Entry 6UOG (X-ray diffraction, 2.29 A resolution); this record covers chains B and D of the 4 polymer chains in the assembly.

# Chain B (and D)
Protein: L-asparaginase 2
From: Escherichia coli
Notes: EC 3.5.1.1; chain D of this document is another copy of the same molecule, construct and numbering; everything in this record applies to it too
Reference sequence: A0A376KNM9 (A0A376KNM9_ECOLX); residues 1-326 here correspond to UniProt positions 34-359 (UniProt number = residue number + 33)
Amino-acid sequence (326 residues; row label = number of the first residue in the row):
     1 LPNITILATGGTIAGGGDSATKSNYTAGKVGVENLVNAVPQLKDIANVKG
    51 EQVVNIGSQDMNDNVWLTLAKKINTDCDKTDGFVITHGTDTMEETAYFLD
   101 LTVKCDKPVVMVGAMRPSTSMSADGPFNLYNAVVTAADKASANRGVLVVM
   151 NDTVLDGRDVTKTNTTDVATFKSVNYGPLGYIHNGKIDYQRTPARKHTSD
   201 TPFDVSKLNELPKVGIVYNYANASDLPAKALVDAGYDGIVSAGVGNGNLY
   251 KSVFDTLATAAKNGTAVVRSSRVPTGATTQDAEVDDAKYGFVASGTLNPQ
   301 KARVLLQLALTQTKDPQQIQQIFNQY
Cystine bridges: Cys77-Cys105
Residues lining bound ligands: aspartic acid (ASP): Gly11, Thr12, Tyr25, Ala27, Gly57, Ser58, Gln59, Gly88, Thr89, Asp90, Ala114, Met115, Lys162

# How chain B and chain D interact
Residue-residue contacts (119):
  Ser23(B) - Asp281(D)  hydrogen bond (side chain-backbone)
  Asn24(B) - Asp281(D)
  Asn24(B) - Ala282(D)
  Tyr25(B) - Ala282(D)
  Tyr25(B) - Glu283(D)  hydrogen bond
  Ala27(B) - Glu283(D)
  Gln59(B) - Val244(D)
  Gln59(B) - Asn248(D)
  Gln59(B) - Leu249(D)
  Gln59(B) - Tyr250(D)
  Gln59(B) - Glu283(D)  hydrogen bond
  Asp60(B) - Leu249(D)
  Asp60(B) - Tyr250(D)
  Asp60(B) - Lys251(D)  hydrogen bond (side chain-backbone)
  Met61(B) - Ala221(D)
  Met61(B) - Asn222(D)  hydrogen bond (backbone-backbone)
  Met61(B) - Tyr250(D)
  Asn62(B) - Asn222(D)
  Asn62(B) - Tyr250(D)
  Asn62(B) - Lys251(D)
  Asp63(B) - Asn222(D)  hydrogen bond (backbone-side chain)
  Trp66(B) - Ala221(D)  hydrophobic
  Asp90(B) - Val244(D)
  Asp90(B) - Gly245(D)
  Asp90(B) - Asn248(D)  hydrogen bond
  Asp90(B) - Arg272(D)  hydrogen bond (backbone-side chain)
  Thr91(B) - Val244(D)
  Glu93(B) - Arg272(D)  salt bridge
  Glu94(B) - Tyr220(D)
  Glu94(B) - Ala221(D)  hydrogen bond (side chain-backbone)
  Glu94(B) - Arg272(D)  salt bridge
  Lys162(B) - Gly245(D)
  Lys162(B) - Val273(D)
  Lys162(B) - Pro274(D)
  Thr163(B) - Val273(D)
  Thr163(B) - Pro274(D)
  Thr163(B) - Thr275(D)  hydrogen bond (backbone-backbone)
  Asn164(B) - Val273(D)
  Asn164(B) - Thr275(D)
  Asn164(B) - Gly276(D)
  Thr165(B) - Gly245(D)
  Thr165(B) - Asn246(D)
  Thr165(B) - Ser271(D)
  Thr165(B) - Val273(D)
  Thr165(B) - Thr275(D)  hydrogen bond (backbone-backbone)
  Thr165(B) - Gly276(D)
  Thr165(B) - Ala277(D)  hydrogen bond (side chain-backbone)
  Thr166(B) - Asn246(D)
  Gly215(B) - Tyr220(D)
  Ile216(B) - Tyr218(D)  hydrophobic
  Ile216(B) - Tyr220(D)  hydrogen bond (backbone-side chain)
  Tyr218(B) - Ile216(D)  hydrophobic
  Tyr218(B) - Tyr218(D)  hydrophobic
  Tyr218(B) - Pro299(D)
  Tyr218(B) - Gln300(D)  hydrogen bond
  Tyr220(B) - Glu94(D)
  Tyr220(B) - Gly215(D)
  Tyr220(B) - Ile216(D)  hydrogen bond (side chain-backbone)
  Tyr220(B) - Arg303(D)
  Ala221(B) - Met61(D)
  Ala221(B) - Trp66(D)  hydrophobic
  Ala221(B) - Glu94(D)  hydrogen bond (backbone-side chain)
  Ala221(B) - Arg303(D)  hydrogen bond (backbone-side chain)
  Asn222(B) - Met61(D)  hydrogen bond (backbone-backbone)
  Asn222(B) - Asn62(D)
  Asn222(B) - Asp63(D)  hydrogen bond (side chain-backbone)
  Asn222(B) - Arg303(D)
  Ser224(B) - Leu231(D)
  Ser224(B) - Tyr236(D)  hydrogen bond
  Leu226(B) - Ala230(D)
  Leu226(B) - Ala234(D)  hydrophobic
  Pro227(B) - Pro227(D)  hydrophobic
  Ala230(B) - Leu226(D)
  Ala234(B) - Leu226(D)  hydrophobic
  Tyr236(B) - Ser224(D)  hydrogen bond
  Val244(B) - Gln59(D)
  Val244(B) - Asp90(D)
  Gly245(B) - Asp90(D)
  Gly245(B) - Lys162(D)
  Gly245(B) - Thr165(D)
  Asn246(B) - Thr165(D)
  Asn248(B) - Gln59(D)
  Asn248(B) - Asp90(D)
  Leu249(B) - Gln59(D)
  Leu249(B) - Asp60(D)
  Tyr250(B) - Gln59(D)
  Tyr250(B) - Asp60(D)
  Tyr250(B) - Met61(D)
  Lys251(B) - Asp60(D)  hydrogen bond (backbone-side chain)
  Lys251(B) - Asn62(D)
  Ser271(B) - Thr165(D)
  Arg272(B) - Asp90(D)  hydrogen bond (side chain-backbone)
  Arg272(B) - Glu94(D)  salt bridge
  Arg272(B) - Gln300(D)
  Val273(B) - Lys162(D)
  Val273(B) - Thr163(D)
  Val273(B) - Asn164(D)
  Val273(B) - Thr165(D)
  Pro274(B) - Lys162(D)
  Pro274(B) - Thr163(D)
  Pro274(B) - Pro274(D)  hydrophobic
  Thr275(B) - Thr163(D)  hydrogen bond (side chain-backbone)
  Thr275(B) - Asn164(D)  hydrogen bond
  Thr275(B) - Thr165(D)  hydrogen bond (backbone-backbone)
  Gly276(B) - Asn164(D)
  Gly276(B) - Thr165(D)
  Ala277(B) - Thr165(D)  hydrogen bond (backbone-side chain)
  Asp281(B) - Ser23(D)  hydrogen bond (backbone-side chain)
  Asp281(B) - Asn24(D)  hydrogen bond (backbone-backbone)
  Ala282(B) - Asn24(D)
  Ala282(B) - Tyr25(D)  hydrogen bond (backbone-backbone)
  Glu283(B) - Tyr25(D)  hydrogen bond
  Glu283(B) - Ala27(D)
  Glu283(B) - Gln59(D)  hydrogen bond
  Gln300(B) - Tyr218(D)  hydrogen bond
  Gln300(B) - Arg272(D)
  Arg303(B) - Tyr220(D)
  Arg303(B) - Ala221(D)  hydrogen bond (side chain-backbone)
  Arg303(B) - Asn222(D)
Also at the interface, not in a pair above, chain B (55 interface residues in all): Thr12, Val214, Leu231, Thr279, Pro299
Also at the interface, not in a pair above, chain D (54 interface residues in all): Thr12, Thr91, Glu93, Thr166, Val214

# In short
The interface between chain B and chain D involves 55 residues on one side and 54 on the other; the contacts
include 34 hydrogen bonds and 3 salt bridges. Among the polar pairs are Glu93(B)-Arg272(D), Glu94(B)-Arg272(D)
and Ser23(B)-Asp281(D). Chain B binds aspartic acid.
Chain B and chain D are both L-asparaginase 2 (Escherichia coli); the structure, Asparaginase II from
Escherichia coli, was determined by X-ray diffraction (same publication as 6UOD and 6UOH).
